PDB entry 8T5C | electron microscopy, 4.70 A resolution (low resolution: residue-level contacts below are approximate; hydrogen-bond / salt-bridge calls are withheld) | chains A and D of the 11 polymer chains in the assembly

Chain A:
Molecule: Glycoprotein G1
From: Lassa virus Josiah
UniProtKB: P08669 (GLYC_LASSJ); residue numbers follow UniProt; this construct covers 59-206, 208-257
Chain sequence (202 residues; numbered 59 to 259 plus 1 insertion-coded residue; the number before each row is that of its first residue):
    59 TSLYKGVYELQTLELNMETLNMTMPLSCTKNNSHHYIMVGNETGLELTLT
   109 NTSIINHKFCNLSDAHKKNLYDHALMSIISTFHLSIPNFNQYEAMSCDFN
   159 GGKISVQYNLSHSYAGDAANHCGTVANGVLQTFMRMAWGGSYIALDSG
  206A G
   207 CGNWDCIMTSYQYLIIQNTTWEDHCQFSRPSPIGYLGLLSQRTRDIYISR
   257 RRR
Disordered / not traced: 256-259
Disulfides: Cys-86/Cys-231, Cys-118/Cys-155, Cys-180/Cys-212
Covalently attached groups: glycan linked to Asn-79; N-acetylglucosamine (NAG) linked to Asn-90, Asn-99, Asn-109, Asn-119, Asn-167, Asn-224
Differences from the reference sequence: conflict Gly-206A (Arg207 in P08669); insertion (207); expression tag (258-259)
Swiss-Prot annotation at these positions:
  - glycosylation (N-linked (GlcNAc...) asparagine): Asn-79, Asn-89, Asn-99, Asn-109, Asn-119, Asn-167, Asn-224
  - mutagenesis: Ser-60 (S60A: No effect on SSP cleavage)

Chain D:
Molecule: D5 nanobody
From: Camelus bactrianus
Notes: antibody fragment or engineered binder
Chain sequence (120 residues; numbered 1 to 120; the number before each row is that of its first residue):
     1 AWQLVESGGGSVQPGGSLTLTCQASKSTFSTSGMRWERQAQGKGVEFVAD
    51 ISSDSTRKWYSDSVKGRFTISRSNWWRTVTLQMNDLKPEDTARYYCKDLE
   101 SHHLRGQGTQVTVSSSGQAG
Disordered / not traced: 117-120
Disulfides: Cys-22/Cys-96

Chain A / chain D interface:
Residue-residue contacts (21; chain A residue first):
  Asn-148(A) with Asp-50(D); Ser-52(D); Arg-57(D)
  Gln-149(A) with Arg-57(D); Trp-59(D)
  Tyr-150(A) with Arg-35(D); Asp-50(D); Trp-59(D); Leu-99(D)
  Glu-151(A) with Trp-59(D)
  Ser-171(A) with Arg-57(D)
  His-179(A) with Thr-56(D)
  Gly-181(A) with Thr-56(D)
  Thr-182(A) with Arg-57(D)
  Arg-250(A) with Ser-101(D)
  Asp-251(A) with Leu-99(D); Glu-100(D); Ser-101(D)
  Tyr-253(A) with Leu-99(D)
  Ile-254(A) with Arg-35(D); Glu-37(D)
Other interface residues (no listed pair), chain A (15 interface residues in all): Phe-117, Asn-146, Phe-147
Other interface residues (no listed pair), chain D (15 interface residues in all): Ser-53, Tyr-60, Asp-62, Lys-97, Asp-98

Overview:
The chain A/chain D interface involves 15 residues from each chain. Covalently linked N-acetylglucosamine: at
Asn-90(A), Asn-99(A), Asn-109(A), Asn-119(A), Asn-167(A) and Asn-224(A). From UniProt: one mutagenesis site on
chain A.
Chain A is Glycoprotein G1 (Lassa virus Josiah) and chain D is D5 nanobody (Camelus bactrianus); the
structure, Lassa GPC Trimer in complex with Fab 8.11G and nanobody D5, was determined by electron microscopy.
